PDB entry 7KSV | X-ray diffraction, 1.64 A resolution | chains A and D of the 4 polymer chains in the assembly

Chain A:
Protein: DNA-directed DNA/RNA polymerase mu
From: Homo sapiens
Notes: EC 2.7.7.7
Reference sequence: Q9NP87 (DPOLM_HUMAN); residue numbers follow UniProt; this construct covers 132-397, 410-494
Sequence (356 residues; numbered 127 to 494; 12 numbers in that range are skipped by the numbering (no residue carries them; nothing is unmodelled there); the number before each row is that of its first residue):
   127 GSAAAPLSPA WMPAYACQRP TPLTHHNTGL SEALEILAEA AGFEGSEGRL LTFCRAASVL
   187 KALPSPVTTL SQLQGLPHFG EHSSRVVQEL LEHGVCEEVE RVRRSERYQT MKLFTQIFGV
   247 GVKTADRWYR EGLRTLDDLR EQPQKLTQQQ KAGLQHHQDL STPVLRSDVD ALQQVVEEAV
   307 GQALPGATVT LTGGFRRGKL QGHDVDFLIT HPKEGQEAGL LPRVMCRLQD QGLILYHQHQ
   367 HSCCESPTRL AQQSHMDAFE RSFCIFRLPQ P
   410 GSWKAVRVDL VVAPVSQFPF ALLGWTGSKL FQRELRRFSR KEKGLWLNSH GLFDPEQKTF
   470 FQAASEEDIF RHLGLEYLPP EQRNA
Unresolved in the structure: 127-137, 365-384
Differences from the reference sequence: expression tag (127-131); engineered mutation Gly-410 (Pro in Q9NP87)
Covalent attachments: 2,3-dihydroxy-1,4-dithiobutane (DTT) linked to Cys-180, Cys-352
Metal / ion sites: Mn2+ site 1: His-208 (shared with DG1(D) of chain D); Mn2+ site 2 near His-219 (its only coordinating residue here); Na+: Thr-241, Ile-243, Val-246 (shared with 1 residue of chain P); Mn2+ site 3: Asp-330, Asp-332, Asp-418 (shared with 1 residue of chain P); Mn2+ site 4: Asp-330, Asp-332 (together with glycolic acid) (shared with 1 residue of chain P); Mn2+ site 5: Glu-386, His-459
Ligand contacts: glycolic acid (GOA): Gly-319, Gly-320, Arg-323, Asp-330, Asp-332
UniProt features mapped onto this chain:
  - region: Arg-323 to Asp-332 (Involved in ssDNA binding)
  - binding site (Mg(2+)): Asp-330, Asp-332, Asp-418
  - site: Gly-433 (Responsible for the low discrimination between dNTP and rNTP)
From the paper describing this entry:
  - mutagenesis - K438D: unchanged catalytic activity on presence of Mn2+
  - mutagenesis - R445A: increased catalytic activity on dGTP misinsertion
  - mutagenesis - K438D: decreased catalytic activity on Mg2+-dependent dGTP:At
  - mutagenesis - K438D (23-fold): decreased catalytic activity on :Ct insertion

Chain D:
Molecule: 4-nt DNA strand
Sequence (4 nucleotides; row label = number of the first residue in the row):
     1 GCCG
Metal / ion sites: Mn2+: DG1 (shared with His-208(A) of chain A)

How chain A and chain D interact:
Contacting residue pairs (14):
  Ala-140(A) / DG4(D)  phosphate contact
  Gly-174(A) / DG1(D)  hydrogen bond to the base
  Arg-175(A) / DG1(D)  salt bridge to the phosphate
  Thr-178(A) / DG1(D)  hydrogen bond to the base
  Thr-178(A) / DC2(D)  sugar contact
  Phe-179(A) / DG1(D)  sugar contact
  Pro-203(A) / DC3(D)  phosphate contact
  His-204(A) / DC2(D)  phosphate contact
  His-204(A) / DC3(D)  hydrogen bond to the phosphate
  Gly-206(A) / DC2(D)  hydrogen bond to the phosphate
  Glu-207(A) / DC2(D)  hydrogen bond to the phosphate
  His-208(A) / DG1(D)  salt bridge to the phosphate
  His-208(A) / DC2(D)  hydrogen bond to the phosphate
  Ser-209(A) / DC2(D)  hydrogen bond to the phosphate
Also at the interface, not in a pair above, chain A (14 interface residues in all): Arg-181, Leu-202, Phe-205

Overview:
14 residues of chain A and 4 residues of chain D are in contact, with 7 hydrogen bonds and 2 salt bridges.
Polar pairs include Gly-174(A)/DG1(D), Thr-178(A)/DG1(D) and His-204(A)/DC3(D). The paper reports that R445A
of chain A increases catalytic activity on dGTP misinsertion; K438D of chain A reduces catalytic activity on
Mg2+-dependent dGTP:At.
Here chain A is DNA-directed DNA/RNA polymerase mu (Homo sapiens) and chain D is a 4-nt DNA strand. Entry 7KSV
(DNA Polymerase Mu, dGTP:Ct Product State Ternary Complex, 10 mM Mn2+ (960min)) was determined by X-ray
diffraction (same publication as 7KSS, 7KST, 7KSU, 7KSW, 7KSX, 7KSY and 25 further entries).
